Entry 7XL3 (electron microscopy, 3.13 A resolution); this record covers chains C and F of the 7 polymer chains in the assembly.

[Chain C]
Molecule: DNA-directed RNA polymerase subunit beta
Source organism: Pseudomonas aeruginosa PAO1
Notes: EC 2.7.7.6
UniProtKB: Q51561 (RPOB_PSEAE); numbering as in UniProt (aligned over 1-1357)
Chain sequence (1359 residues; each row starts with the number of its first residue; numbers below 1 keep their minus sign (Met-1 is residue -1)):
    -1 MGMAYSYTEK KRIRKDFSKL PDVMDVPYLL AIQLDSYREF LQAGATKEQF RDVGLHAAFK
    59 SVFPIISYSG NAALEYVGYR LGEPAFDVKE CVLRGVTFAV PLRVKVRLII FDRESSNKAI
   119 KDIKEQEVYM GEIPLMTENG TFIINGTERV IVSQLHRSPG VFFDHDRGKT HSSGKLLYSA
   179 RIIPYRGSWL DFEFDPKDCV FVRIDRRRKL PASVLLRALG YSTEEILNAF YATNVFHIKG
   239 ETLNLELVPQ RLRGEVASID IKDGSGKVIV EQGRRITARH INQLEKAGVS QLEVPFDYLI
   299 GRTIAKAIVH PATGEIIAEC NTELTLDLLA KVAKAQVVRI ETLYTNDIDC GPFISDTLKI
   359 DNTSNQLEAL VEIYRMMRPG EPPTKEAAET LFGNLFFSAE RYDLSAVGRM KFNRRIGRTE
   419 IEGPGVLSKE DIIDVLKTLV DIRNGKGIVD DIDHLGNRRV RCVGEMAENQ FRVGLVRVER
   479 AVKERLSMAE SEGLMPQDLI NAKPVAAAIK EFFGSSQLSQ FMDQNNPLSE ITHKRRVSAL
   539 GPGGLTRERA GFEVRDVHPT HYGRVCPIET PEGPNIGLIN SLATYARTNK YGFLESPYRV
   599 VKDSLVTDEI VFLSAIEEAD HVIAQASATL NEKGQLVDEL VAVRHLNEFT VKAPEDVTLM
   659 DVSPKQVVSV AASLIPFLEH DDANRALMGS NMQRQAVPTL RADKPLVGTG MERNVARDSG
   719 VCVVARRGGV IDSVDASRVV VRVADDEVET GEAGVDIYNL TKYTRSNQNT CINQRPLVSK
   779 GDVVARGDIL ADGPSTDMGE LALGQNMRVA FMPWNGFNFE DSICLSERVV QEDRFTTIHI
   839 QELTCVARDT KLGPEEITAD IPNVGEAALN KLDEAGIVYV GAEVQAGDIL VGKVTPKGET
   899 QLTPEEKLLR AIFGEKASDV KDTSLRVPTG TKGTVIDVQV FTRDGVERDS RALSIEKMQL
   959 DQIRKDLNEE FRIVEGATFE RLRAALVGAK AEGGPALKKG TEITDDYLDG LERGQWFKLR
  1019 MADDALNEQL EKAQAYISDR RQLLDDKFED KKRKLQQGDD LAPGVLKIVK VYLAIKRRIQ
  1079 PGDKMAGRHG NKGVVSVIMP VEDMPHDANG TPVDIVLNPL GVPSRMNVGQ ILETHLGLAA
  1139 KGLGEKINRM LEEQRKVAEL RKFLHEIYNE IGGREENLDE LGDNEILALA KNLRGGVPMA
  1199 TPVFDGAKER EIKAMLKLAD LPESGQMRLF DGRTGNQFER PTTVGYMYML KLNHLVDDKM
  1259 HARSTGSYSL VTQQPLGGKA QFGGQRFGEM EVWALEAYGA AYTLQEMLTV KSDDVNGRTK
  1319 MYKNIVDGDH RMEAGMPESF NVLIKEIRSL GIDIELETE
Disordered / not traced: -1 to 0, 988-1019, 1357
Differences from the reference sequence: initiating methionine (-1); expression tag (0)
Reported in the primary citation:
  - conformationally variable residues (domain motion): Arg373 to Lys383

[Chain F]
Molecule: RNA polymerase sigma factor RpoS
Source organism: Pseudomonas aeruginosa PAO1
UniProtKB: P45684 (RPOS_PSEAE); residues 1-334 here = UniProt positions 1-334
Chain sequence (338 residues; numbered -3 to 334; the number before each row is that of its first residue; numbers below 1 keep their minus sign (Gly-3 is residue -3)):
    -3 GAMGMALKKE GPEFDHDDEV LLLEPGIMLD ESSADEQPSP RATPKATTSF SSKQHKHIDY
    57 TRALDATQLY LNEIGFSPLL TPEEEVHFAR LAQKGDPAGR KRMIESNLRL VVKIARRYVN
   117 RGLSLLDLIE EGNLGLIRAV EKFDPERGFR FSTYATWWIR QTIERAIMNQ TRTIRLPIHV
   177 VKELNVYLRA ARELTHKLDH EPSPEEIANL LEKPVAEVKR MLGLNERVTS VDVSLGPDSD
   237 KTLLDTLTDD RPTDPCELLQ DDDLSESIDQ WLTELTDKQR EVVIRRFGLR GHESSTLEEV
   297 GQEIGLTRER VRQIQVEALK RLREILEKNG LSSDALFQ
Disordered / not traced: -3 to 57
Differences from the reference sequence: expression tag (-3 to 0)
Curated features (UniProtKB/Swiss-Prot):
  - DNA-binding region: Leu293 to Val312 (H-T-H motif)
  - region: Asp61 to Ala94 (Sigma-70 factor domain-1)
  - motif: Asp123 to Glu126 (Interaction with polymerase core subunit RpoC)

[How chain C and chain F interact]
Contacting residue pairs (39; chain C residue first):
  Val126(C) with Asp195(F)
  Gln495(C) with Leu194(F)
  Asn499(C) with His192(F)
  Lys501(C) with Thr191(F); Asp195(F); His196(F), hydrogen bond (side chain-backbone)
  Asn861(C) with Phe333(F); Gln334(F)
  Val862(C) with Gln334(F)
  Pro902(C) with Phe283(F)
  Lys905(C) with Phe283(F)
  Leu906(C) with Phe283(F), hydrophobic
  Leu907(C) with Leu332(F), hydrophobic
  Ala909(C) with Leu315(F)
  Ile910(C) with Leu315(F), hydrophobic; Arg319(F)
  Phe911(C) with Arg319(F); Leu322(F), hydrophobic; Ser329(F); Phe333(F), hydrophobic
  Thr1263(C) with Asp250(F), hydrogen bond; Cys252(F)
  Gly1264(C) with Asp250(F), hydrogen bond (backbone-side chain)
  Tyr1266(C) with Thr244(F); Asp245(F); Pro251(F)
  Ser1267(C) with Asp241(F); Leu243(F); Asp245(F)
  Leu1268(C) with Leu243(F); Thr244(F); Asp245(F)
  Val1269(C) with Leu240(F), hydrophobic
  Leu1274(C) with Thr242(F); Leu243(F)
  Arg1316(C) with Pro251(F)
  Thr1317(C) with Leu254(F)
  Tyr1320(C) with Cys252(F), hydrogen bond
  Lys1321(C) with Leu255(F)
Also at the interface, not in a pair above, chain C (30 interface residues in all): Tyr127, Gly863, Glu903, Glu913, Ser1265, Gln1271
Also at the interface, not in a pair above, chain F (29 interface residues in all): Leu260, Ile264, Gly284, Leu318, Ser328

[Overview]
The interface between chain C and chain F involves 30 residues on one side and 29 on the other, with 4
hydrogen bonds. Polar contacts include Lys501(C)-His196(F), Thr1263(C)-Asp250(F) and Gly1264(C)-Asp250(F). The
paper reports conformational variability at Arg373(C).
Chain C is DNA-directed RNA polymerase subunit beta and chain F is RNA polymerase sigma factor RpoS, both from
Pseudomonas aeruginosa PAO1; the structure, Cryo-EM structure of Pseudomonas aeruginosa RNAP sigmaS holoenzyme
complexes with transcription factor SutA (open lobe), was determined by electron microscopy together with
7F0R, 7VF9 and 7XL4 from the same study.
